Entry 5FD3 (X-ray diffraction, 2.42 A resolution); this record covers chains A and H of the 3 polymer chains in the assembly.

Chain A:
Name: Protein lin-54 homolog
Source organism: Homo sapiens
Notes: fragment: tesmin domain
UniProt: Q6MZP7 (LIN54_HUMAN); numbering as in UniProt (aligned over 515-646)
Chain sequence (135 residues; each row starts with the number of its first residue):
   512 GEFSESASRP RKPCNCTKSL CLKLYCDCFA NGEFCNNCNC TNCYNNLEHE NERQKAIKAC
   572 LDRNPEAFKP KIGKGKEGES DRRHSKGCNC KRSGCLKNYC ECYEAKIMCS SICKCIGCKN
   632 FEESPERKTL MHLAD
Not modelled in the structure: 512-521, 583-596, 644-646
Differences from the reference sequence: expression tag (512-514)
Metal / ion sites: Zn2+ site 1: Cys-525, Cys-527, Cys-532, Cys-537; Zn2+ site 2: Cys-525, Cys-539, Cys-546, Cys-549; Zn2+ site 3: Cys-532, Cys-546, Cys-551, Cys-554; Zn2+ site 4: Cys-599, Cys-601, Cys-606, Cys-611; Zn2+ site 5: Cys-599, Cys-613, Cys-620, Cys-624; Zn2+ site 6: Cys-606, Cys-620, Cys-626, Cys-629
UniProt features mapped onto this chain:
  - region: Lys-523 to Tyr-536 (DNA-binding), Ile-583 to Ser-596 (Linker), Cys-599 to Glu-612 (DNA-binding)
  - binding site (Zn(2+)): Cys-525, Cys-527, Cys-532, Cys-537, Cys-539, Cys-546, Cys-549, Cys-551, Cys-554, Cys-599, Cys-601, Cys-606, Cys-611, Cys-613, Cys-620, Cys-624, Cys-626, Cys-629
  - site: Tyr-536 (Critical for interaction with target DNA), Arg-574 (Interaction with DNA), Tyr-610 (Critical for interaction with target DNA)
  - modified residue: Ser-635 (Phosphoserine)
  - cross-link: Lys-639 (Glycyl lysine isopeptide (Lys-Gly) (interchain with G-Cter in SUMO2))
  - mutagenesis: Cys-525 (C525Y: Abolishes DNA-binding to the CDK1 promoter; when associated with Y-527), Cys-527 (C527Y: Abolishes DNA-binding to the CDK1 promoter; when associated with Y-525), Tyr-536 (Y536A/F/R: Loss of DNA-binding), Tyr-610 (Y610A/F/R: Loss of DNA-binding)
From the paper describing this entry:
  - contacts within the chain: Glu-544/Asn-556 (hydrogen bond), Ile-618/Asn-631 (hydrogen bond)
  - binding site for the 13-nt DNA strand: Asn-526, Thr-528, Lys-529, Ser-530, Tyr-536, Asn-609, Tyr-610
  - binding site for the 12-nt DNA strand (chain H): Lys-534, Leu-535, Tyr-536, Arg-574, Asn-600, Lys-602, Arg-603, Ser-604, Tyr-610
  - specificity-determining residues: Tyr-536, Tyr-610
  - mutagenesis - Y536A, Y536F, Y610A, Y610F: abolished binding to CHR DNA
  - mutagenesis - Y536R, Y610R: abolished binding to DNA
  - mutagenesis - Y536A, Y536A/Y610A, Y610A: decreased binding to CCNB1
  - mutagenesis - Y536A/Y610A: decreased binding to p107

Chain H:
Molecule: 12-nt DNA strand
Sequence (12 nucleotides; each row starts with the number of its first residue):
     1 GAGTTTGAAA CT

Chain A / chain H interface:
Pairs across the interface - 20 pairs, chain A then chain H:
  Lys-534(A) / DA10(H)  hydrogen bond to the phosphate
  Lys-534(A) / DC11(H)  salt bridge to the phosphate
  Leu-535(A) / DA9(H)  phosphate contact
  Leu-535(A) / DA10(H)  hydrogen bond to the phosphate
  Tyr-536(A) / DA8(H)  base contact
  Tyr-536(A) / DA9(H)  hydrogen bond to the base
  Tyr-536(A) / DA10(H)  hydrogen bond to the sugar
  Arg-574(A) / DA10(H)  salt bridge to the phosphate
  Arg-574(A) / DC11(H)  salt bridge to the phosphate
  Cys-599(A) / DA8(H)  phosphate contact
  Asn-600(A) / DA8(H)  hydrogen bond to the phosphate
  Cys-601(A) / DG7(H)  phosphate contact
  Lys-602(A) / DG7(H)  hydrogen bond to the phosphate
  Arg-603(A) / DT6(H)  salt bridge to the phosphate
  Arg-603(A) / DG7(H)  hydrogen bond to the phosphate
  Ser-604(A) / DG7(H)  hydrogen bond to the phosphate
  Tyr-610(A) / DT5(H)  hydrogen bond to the base
  Tyr-610(A) / DT6(H)  sugar contact
  Tyr-610(A) / DG7(H)  sugar contact
  Glu-612(A) / DA8(H)  sugar contact
Also at the interface, not in a pair above, chain A (13 interface residues in all): Cys-571

In short:
13 residues of chain A face 7 of chain H across their interface; the contacts include 9 hydrogen bonds and 4
salt bridges. Polar contacts include Tyr-536(A)/DA9(H), Tyr-610(A)/DT5(H) and Tyr-536(A)/DA10(H). From the
paper: a binding site for the 12-nt DNA strand (chain H) at Lys-534(A), Leu-535(A) and Tyr-536(A) among
others; Y536A, Y536F and Y610A of chain A, among others, abolish binding to CHR DNA; 7 substitutions were
tested in all.
Chain A is Protein lin-54 homolog (Homo sapiens) and chain H is a 12-nt DNA strand; the structure, Structure
of Lin54 tesmin domain bound to DNA, was determined by X-ray diffraction.
